PDB entry 6LBO | electron microscopy, 3.18 A resolution | chains A and B of the 3 polymer chains in the assembly

== Chain A ==
Protein: Capsid protein VP1
From: Echovirus E11
Amino-acid sequence (226 residues; numbered 60 to 285; the number before each row is that of its first residue):
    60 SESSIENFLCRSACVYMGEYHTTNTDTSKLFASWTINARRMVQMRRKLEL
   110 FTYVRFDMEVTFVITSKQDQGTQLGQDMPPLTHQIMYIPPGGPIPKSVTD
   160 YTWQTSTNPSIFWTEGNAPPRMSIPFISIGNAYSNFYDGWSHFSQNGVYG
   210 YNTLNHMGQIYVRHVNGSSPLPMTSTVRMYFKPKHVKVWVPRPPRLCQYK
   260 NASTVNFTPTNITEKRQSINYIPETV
Not modelled in the structure: 202-205

== Chain B ==
Protein: Capsid protein VP2
From: Echovirus E11
Amino-acid sequence (245 residues; row label = number of the first residue in the row):
    12 RVRSITLGNSTITTQESANVVVAYGRWPEYLKDNEATAEDQPTQPDVATC
    62 RFYTLESVTWERDSPGWWWKFPDALKDMGLFGQNMYYHYLGRAGYTIHVQ
   112 CNASKFHQGCLMVVCVPEAEMGCSQVDGTVNEHSLSEGETAKKFASTSTN
   162 GTNTVQSIVTNAGMGVGVGNLTIFPHQWINLRTNNCATIVMPYINNVPMD
   212 NMFRHHNFTLMIIPFVPLDYSSDSSTYVPITVTVAPMCAEYNGLR

== Chain A / chain B interface ==
Contacting residue pairs (60):
  Tyr112(A) - Glu129(B)
  Tyr112(A) - Asn206(B)
  Tyr112(A) - Asn207(B)
  Asn190(A) - Asn207(B)  hydrogen bond (backbone-backbone)
  Ala191(A) - Asn207(B)  hydrogen bond (backbone-side chain)
  Phe195(A) - Glu129(B)
  Phe195(A) - Glu131(B)
  Tyr196(A) - Glu129(B)
  Tyr196(A) - Glu131(B)  hydrogen bond (backbone-side chain)
  Tyr196(A) - His216(B)
  Asp197(A) - Lys81(B)  salt bridge
  Asp197(A) - Glu129(B)  hydrogen bond (backbone-side chain)
  Asp197(A) - Ala130(B)
  Asp197(A) - Glu131(B)
  Asp197(A) - His216(B)
  Asp197(A) - His217(B)  hydrogen bond (backbone-backbone)
  Gly198(A) - Arg215(B)
  Trp199(A) - Val141(B)
  Trp199(A) - Glu143(B)  hydrogen bond
  Trp199(A) - Arg215(B)  hydrogen bond (backbone-backbone)
  Tyr208(A) - Glu131(B)
  Tyr208(A) - Met132(B)  hydrogen bond (side chain-backbone)
  Tyr208(A) - Val141(B)  hydrophobic
  Tyr208(A) - Leu146(B)  hydrophobic
  Gly209(A) - Glu131(B)
  Val249(A) - Tyr35(B)
  Pro250(A) - Ile184(B)
  Pro250(A) - Phe185(B)
  Arg251(A) - Pro128(B)  hydrogen bond (side chain-backbone)
  Arg251(A) - Glu129(B)  hydrogen bond (side chain-backbone)
  Pro252(A) - Val177(B)
  Pro252(A) - Asn181(B)
  Pro252(A) - Ile184(B)
  Pro252(A) - Phe185(B)
  Pro253(A) - Val177(B)
  Leu255(A) - Asn172(B)
  Leu255(A) - Gly176(B)  hydrogen bond (backbone-backbone)
  Leu255(A) - Val177(B)  hydrophobic
  Leu255(A) - Gly178(B)
  Cys256(A) - Gly176(B)  hydrogen bond (backbone-backbone)
  Asn260(A) - Val137(B)
  Val264(A) - Glu131(B)
  Val264(A) - Met132(B)
  Val264(A) - Gly133(B)
  Asn265(A) - Gly133(B)
  Asn265(A) - Cys134(B)  hydrogen bond (side chain-backbone)
  Asn265(A) - Gln136(B)  hydrogen bond (side chain-backbone)
  Asn265(A) - Val137(B)  hydrogen bond (side chain-backbone)
  Asn265(A) - Gly139(B)  hydrogen bond (side chain-backbone)
  Phe266(A) - Val137(B)
  Phe266(A) - Gly174(B)
  Phe266(A) - Met175(B)
  Phe266(A) - Gly176(B)
  Thr267(A) - Val137(B)
  Pro268(A) - Ser159(B)
  Pro268(A) - Gln167(B)
  Pro268(A) - Ile169(B)  hydrophobic
  Pro268(A) - Asn172(B)
  Thr269(A) - Asn172(B)
  Ile271(A) - Thr171(B)
Also at the interface, not in a pair above, chain A (34 interface residues in all): Thr111, Gly189, Tyr192, Ser193, Ser200, His201, Leu213, Arg254, Lys259
Also at the interface, not in a pair above, chain B (39 interface residues in all): Asp138, Leu182, Ile205, Val208, Pro209, Thr220

== Summary ==
The interface between chain A and chain B involves 34 residues on one side and 39 on the other; the contacts
include 16 hydrogen bonds and 1 salt bridge. Polar contacts include Asp197(A)-Lys81(B), Ala191(A)-Asn207(B)
and Tyr196(A)-Glu131(B).
Here chain A is Capsid protein VP1 and chain B is Capsid protein VP2, both from Echovirus E11. Entry 6LBO
(Cryo-EM structure of echovirus 11 empty particle at pH 7.4) was determined by electron microscopy, deposited
together with 6LA3, 6LA4, 6LA5, 6LA6, 6LA7, 6LAO and 3 further entries.
